PDB entry 5LTK | X-ray diffraction, 3.24 A resolution | chain A

[Chain A]
Molecule: Pre-mRNA-splicing factor ATP-dependent RNA helicase PRP43
Source organism: Chaetomium thermophilum var. thermophilum DSM 1495
Reference sequence: G0RY84 (G0RY84_CHATD); numbering as in UniProt (aligned over 61-764)
Chain sequence (714 residues; numbered 59 to 772; the number before each row is that of its first residue):
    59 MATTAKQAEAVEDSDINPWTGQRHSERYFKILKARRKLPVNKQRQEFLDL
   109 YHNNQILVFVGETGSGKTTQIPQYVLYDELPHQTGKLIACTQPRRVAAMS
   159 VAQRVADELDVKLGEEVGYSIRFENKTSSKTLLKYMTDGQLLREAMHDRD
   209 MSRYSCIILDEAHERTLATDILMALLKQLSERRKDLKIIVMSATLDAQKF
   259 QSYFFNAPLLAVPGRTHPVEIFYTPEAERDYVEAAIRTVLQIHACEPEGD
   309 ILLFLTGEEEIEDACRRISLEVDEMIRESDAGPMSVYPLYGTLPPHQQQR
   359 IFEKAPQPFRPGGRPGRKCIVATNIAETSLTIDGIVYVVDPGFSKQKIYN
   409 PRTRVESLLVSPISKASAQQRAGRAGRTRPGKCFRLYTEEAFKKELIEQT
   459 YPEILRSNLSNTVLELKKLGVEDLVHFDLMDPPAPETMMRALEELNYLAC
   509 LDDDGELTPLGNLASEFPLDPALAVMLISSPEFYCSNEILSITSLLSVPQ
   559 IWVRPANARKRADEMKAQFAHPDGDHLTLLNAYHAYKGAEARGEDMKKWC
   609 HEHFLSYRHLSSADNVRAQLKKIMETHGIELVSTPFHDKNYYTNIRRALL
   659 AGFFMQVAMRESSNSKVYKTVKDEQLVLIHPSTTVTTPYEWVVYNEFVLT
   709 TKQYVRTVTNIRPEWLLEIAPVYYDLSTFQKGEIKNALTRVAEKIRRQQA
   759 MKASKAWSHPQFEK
Unresolved in the structure: 59-60, 761-772
Sequence notes: initiating methionine (59); expression tag (60, 765-772)
Bound ions: Mg2+: T126 (together with ADP)
Residues lining bound ligands: ADP / beryllium trifluoride: L96, E120, T121, G122, S123, G124, K125, T126, T127, R162, D218, E219, A251, T274, S387, T389, Q428, R432, R435, T436
From the paper describing this entry:
  - mutagenesis - R180G/F181G, R180G/F181G/Y348G/T350G: abolished catalytic activity
  - mutagenesis - Y348G/T350G: unchanged catalytic activity

[In short]
Bound to chain A: ADP / beryllium trifluoride. From the paper: R180G/F181G and R180G/F181G/Y348G/T350G abolish
catalytic activity; Y348G/T350G leave catalytic activity unchanged.
Chain A is Pre-mRNA-splicing factor ATP-dependent RNA helicase PRP43 (Chaetomium thermophilum var.
thermophilum DSM 1495); the structure, Crystal structure of the Prp43-ADP-BeF3 complex (in hexagonal space
group), was determined by X-ray diffraction together with 5LTA and 5LTJ from the same study.
